Entry 4IVC (X-ray diffraction, 2.35 A resolution); this record covers chain A.

Chain A:
Molecule: Tyrosine-protein kinase JAK1
Organism: Homo sapiens
Notes: EC 2.7.10.2
UniProt: P23458 (JAK1_HUMAN); residues 854-1154 here = UniProt positions 854-1154
Amino-acid sequence (302 residues; numbered 853 to 1154; the number before each row is that of its first residue):
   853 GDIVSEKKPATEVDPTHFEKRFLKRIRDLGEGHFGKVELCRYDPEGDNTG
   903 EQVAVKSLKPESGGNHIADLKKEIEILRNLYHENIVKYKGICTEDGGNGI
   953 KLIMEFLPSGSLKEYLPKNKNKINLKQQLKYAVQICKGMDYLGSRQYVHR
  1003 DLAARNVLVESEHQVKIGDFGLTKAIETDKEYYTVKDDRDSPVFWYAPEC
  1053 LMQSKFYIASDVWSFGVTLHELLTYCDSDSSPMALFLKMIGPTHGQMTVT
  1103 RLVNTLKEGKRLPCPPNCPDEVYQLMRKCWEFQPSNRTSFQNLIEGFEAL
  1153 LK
Not modelled in the structure: 913-917, 947-950
Modified residues: Tyr1034 (o-phosphotyrosine; PTR); Tyr1035 (o-phosphotyrosine; PTR)
Construct notes: expression tag (853)
Small-molecule neighbours: 1J6 ((trans-4-{2-[(1R)-1-hydroxyethyl]imidazo[4,5-d]pyrrolo[2,3-b]pyridin-1(6H)-yl}cyclohexyl)acetonitrile): Leu881, Gly882, Glu883, Gly884, Gly887, Val889, Ala906, Lys908, Val938, Met956, Glu957, Phe958, Leu959, Gly962, Ser963, Glu966, Arg1007, Asn1008, Leu1010, Gly1020, Asp1021

Summary:
Ligands of chain A: compound 1J6.
Chain A is Tyrosine-protein kinase JAK1 (Homo sapiens); the structure, JAK1 kinase (JH1 domain) in complex
with the inhibitor
(TRANS-4-{2-[(1R)-1-HYDROXYETHYL]IMIDAZO[4,5-D]PYRROLO[2,3-B]PYRIDIN-1(6H)-YL}CYCLOHEXYL)ACETONITRILE, was
determined by X-ray diffraction together with 4IVA, 4IVB and 4IVD from the same study.
